PDB entry 5HWN | X-ray diffraction, 1.50 A resolution | chains A and B of the 4 polymer chains in the assembly

# Chain A (and B)
Molecule: Probable 5-dehydro-4-deoxyglucarate dehydratase
Organism: Agrobacterium fabrum (strain C58 / ATCC 33970)
Notes: EC 4.2.1.41; chain B of this document is another copy of the same molecule, construct and numbering; everything in this record applies to it too
UniProtKB: Q8UB77 (KDGD_AGRFC); numbering as in UniProt (aligned over 1-303)
Amino-acid sequence (311 residues; each row starts with the number of its first residue):
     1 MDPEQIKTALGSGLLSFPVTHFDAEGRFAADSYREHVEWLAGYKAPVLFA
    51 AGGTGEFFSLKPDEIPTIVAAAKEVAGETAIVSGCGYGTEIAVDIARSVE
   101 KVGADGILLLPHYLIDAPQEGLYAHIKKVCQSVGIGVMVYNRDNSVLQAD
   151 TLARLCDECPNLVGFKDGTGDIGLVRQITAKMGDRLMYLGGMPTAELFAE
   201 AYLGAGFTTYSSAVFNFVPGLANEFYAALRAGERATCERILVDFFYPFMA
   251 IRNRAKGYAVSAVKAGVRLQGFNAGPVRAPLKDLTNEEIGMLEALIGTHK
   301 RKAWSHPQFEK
Disordered / not traced: 304-311 (chain B: 311)
Sequence notes: conflict D2 (Asn in Q8UB77); expression tag (304-311)
Covalent attachments: pyruvic acid (PYR) linked to K166
Residues lining bound ligands: pyruvic acid (PYR): F17, G52, G53, T54, L108, Y140, G191, S211

# Interface between chain A and chain B
Pairs across the interface (69):
  F57(A) with Y113(B), hydrophobic
  F58(A) with Y113(B), hydrophobic; I115(B), hydrophobic
  L60(A) with I91(B)
  K61(A) with E90(B); D94(B), salt bridge
  P62(A) with I91(B)
  Y87(A) with Y87(B), hydrophobic; I91(B); Y113(B), hydrophobic
  T89(A) with A279(B), hydrogen bond (side chain-backbone)
  E90(A) with S59(B); K61(B); R278(B)
  I91(A) with P62(B); Y87(B)
  D94(A) with K61(B), salt bridge
  L110(A) with Y113(B); L114(B), hydrophobic
  P111(A) with Y113(B), hydrogen bond (backbone-side chain); L114(B), hydrophobic
  H112(A) with Y113(B); P280(B)
  Y113(A) with F57(B), hydrophobic; F58(B), hydrophobic; G86(B); Y87(B), hydrophobic; L110(B); P111(B), hydrogen bond (side chain-backbone); H112(B); Y113(B), hydrophobic
  L114(A) with L110(B), hydrophobic; P111(B), hydrophobic; R142(B); D143(B)
  I115(A) with F58(B), hydrophobic; L281(B), hydrophobic
  D116(A) with K256(B), salt bridge; G257(B)
  A117(A) with K256(B); P280(B)
  P118(A) with K256(B); P280(B); K282(B)
  E120(A) with K282(B)
  G121(A) with A279(B); P280(B)
  L122(A) with P280(B)
  A124(A) with A279(B), hydrophobic
  H125(A) with A279(B)
  R142(A) with L114(B)
  D143(A) with L114(B)
  K256(A) with D116(B), salt bridge; A117(B); P118(B)
  G257(A) with D116(B)
  R278(A) with E90(B)
  A279(A) with T89(B), hydrogen bond (backbone-side chain); G121(B); A124(B), hydrophobic; H125(B)
  P280(A) with H112(B); A117(B); P118(B); G121(B); H125(B)
  L281(A) with I115(B), hydrophobic
  K282(A) with P118(B); E120(B), salt bridge
Other interface residues (no listed pair), chain A (36 interface residues in all): S59, G86, G88
Other interface residues (no listed pair), chain B (36 interface residues in all): L60, G88, L122

# Summary
The chain A/chain B interface involves 36 residues from each chain; the contacts include 4 hydrogen bonds and
5 salt bridges. Polar pairs include K61(A)-D94(B), D116(A)-K256(B) and K282(A)-E120(B). Pyruvic acid is
covalently linked to K166(A).
Both chains are Probable 5-dehydro-4-deoxyglucarate dehydratase (Agrobacterium fabrum (strain C58 / ATCC
33970)). Entry 5HWN (Crystal structure of keto-deoxy-D-galactarate dehydratase complexed with pyruvate) was
determined by X-ray diffraction (same publication as 5HWJ, 5HWM, 4UR7 and 4UR8).
